PDB entry 4H5O | X-ray diffraction, 3.90 A resolution | chains B and F of the 6 polymer chains in the assembly

[Chain B (and F)]
Name: Nucleocapsid protein
Source organism: Rift Valley fever virus
Notes: chain F of this document is another copy of the same molecule, construct and numbering; everything in this record applies to it too
UniProtKB: D3K5I7 (D3K5I7_RVFV); numbering as in UniProt (aligned over 1-245)
Amino-acid sequence (245 residues; numbered 1 to 245; the number before each row is that of its first residue):
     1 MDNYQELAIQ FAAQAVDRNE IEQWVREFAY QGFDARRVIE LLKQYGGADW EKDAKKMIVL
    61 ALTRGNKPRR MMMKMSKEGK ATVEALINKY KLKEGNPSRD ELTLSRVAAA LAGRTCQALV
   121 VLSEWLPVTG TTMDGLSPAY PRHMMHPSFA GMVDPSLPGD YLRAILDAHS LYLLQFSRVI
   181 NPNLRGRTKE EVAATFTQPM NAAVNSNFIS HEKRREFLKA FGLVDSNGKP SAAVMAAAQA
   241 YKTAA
Not modelled in the structure: 1
Swiss-Prot annotation at these positions:
  - binding site (RNA): Tyr30, Phe33, Asn66, Lys67, Arg70, Arg99, Ser105, Arg106, Arg185, Thr195
  - site: Trp125 (Important for dimerization)
  - mutagenesis: Trp125 (W125A: Almost complete loss of transcription), Arg178 (R178E: 90% loss of transcription; R178Q: 75% loss of 30transcription)

[Interface between chain B and chain F]
Contacting residue pairs (63; chain B residue first):
  Tyr4(B) with Arg36(F); Ile39(F), hydrophobic; Glu40(F), hydrogen bond; Phe208(F)
  Gln5(B) with Arg36(F); Ile209(F), hydrogen bond (side chain-backbone)
  Leu7(B) with Ile39(F), hydrophobic; Lys43(F); Trp50(F), hydrophobic
  Ala8(B) with Phe208(F), hydrophobic
  Ile9(B) with Lys213(F)
  Phe11(B) with Glu51(F); Ala54(F), hydrophobic; Lys55(F); Ile58(F), hydrophobic; Leu111(F), hydrophobic; Arg114(F)
  Ala12(B) with Gly113(F); Arg114(F); Gln117(F), hydrogen bond (backbone-side chain); Phe217(F), hydrophobic
  Gln14(B) with Glu51(F), hydrogen bond; Lys55(F), hydrogen bond; Arg114(F), hydrogen bond (backbone-side chain)
  Ala15(B) with Arg114(F)
  Val16(B) with Arg114(F)
  Arg18(B) with Val121(F)
  Ile21(B) with Val59(F), hydrophobic; Val121(F), hydrophobic; Leu122(F), hydrophobic
  Glu22(B) with Trp125(F)
  Trp24(B) with Lys55(F); Lys56(F); Val59(F), hydrophobic
  Val25(B) with Thr63(F); Trp125(F)
  Glu27(B) with Met75(F); Ser76(F), hydrogen bond (backbone-side chain); Glu78(F); Gly79(F); Thr82(F), hydrogen bond
  Phe28(B) with Lys56(F); Leu60(F), hydrophobic; Arg64(F), hydrogen bond (backbone-side chain); Met75(F), hydrophobic; Val83(F), hydrophobic
  Ala29(B) with Arg64(F), hydrogen bond (backbone-side chain); Lys74(F); Met75(F)
  Tyr30(B) with Arg64(F); Lys74(F)
  Gln31(B) with Lys74(F), hydrogen bond (backbone-backbone); Met75(F); Ser76(F)
  Asn96(B) with Lys74(F), hydrogen bond (backbone-side chain)
  Pro97(B) with Lys74(F)
  Ser98(B) with Met73(F); Lys74(F)
  Arg99(B) with Met73(F), hydrogen bond (backbone-backbone); Met75(F), hydrogen bond (side chain-backbone); Ser76(F); Lys77(F)
  Asp100(B) with Lys80(F), salt bridge
Interface residues without a listed pair, chain B (27 interface residues in all): Asp2, Asp17
Interface residues without a listed pair, chain F (39 interface residues in all): Lys52, Val120, Asn207, Ser210

[Summary]
27 residues of chain B face 39 of chain F across their interface; the contacts include 14 hydrogen bonds and 1
salt bridge. Polar pairs include Asp100(B)-Lys80(F), Tyr4(B)-Glu40(F) and Gln5(B)-Ile209(F). From UniProt: 10
RNA-binding residues and 2 mutagenesis sites on chain B.
Both chains are Nucleocapsid protein (Rift Valley fever virus). Entry 4H5O (Crystal Structure of Rift Valley
Fever Virus Nucleocapsid Protein Pentamer Bound to Single-stranded RNA) was determined by X-ray diffraction,
deposited together with 4V9E, 4H5L, 4H5M, 4H5P and 4H5Q.
